7D4X - chain A; structure by X-ray diffraction, 1.60 A resolution.

Chain A:
Name: Dihydrofolate reductase
From: Escherichia coli (strain K12)
Notes: EC 1.5.1.3
Reference sequence: P0ABQ4 (DYR_ECOLI); residue numbers follow UniProt; this construct covers 1-159
Amino-acid sequence (159 residues; each row starts with the number of its first residue):
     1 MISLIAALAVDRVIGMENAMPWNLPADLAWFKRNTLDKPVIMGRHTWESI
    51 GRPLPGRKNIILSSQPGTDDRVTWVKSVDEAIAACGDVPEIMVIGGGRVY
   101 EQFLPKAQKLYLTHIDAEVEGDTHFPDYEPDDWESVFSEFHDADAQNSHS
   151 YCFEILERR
Construct notes: conflict Asp37 (Asn in P0ABQ4)
Swiss-Prot annotation at these positions:
  - binding site (substrate): Ile5, Asp27, Arg52, Arg57, Thr113
  - binding site (NADP(+)): Ala7, Val13 to Ala19, His45, Thr46, Ser63, Ser64, Lys76, Gly95 to Gln102
  - natural variant: Leu28 (L28R: In strain: B[RT500] isozyme 2), Trp30 (W30G: In strain: 1810), Glu154 (E154K: In strain: B[MB1428]; E154Q: In strain: 1810)
  - mutagenesis: Met16 (M16F/S: Increases catalytic rate about 2-fold; M16N: Increases catalytic rate about 2-fold. Increases catalytic rate about 7-fold; when associated with L-20; Y-42; F-92; A-85 and S-152), Met20 (M20I/V: Increases catalytic rate 2-fold; M20L: Increases catalytic rate 2.5-fold. Increases catalytic rate about 7-fold; when associated with N-16; Y-42; F-92; A-85 and S-152), Met42 (M42V: Increases catalytic rate almost 2-fold; M42Y: Increases catalytic rate almost 2-fold. Increases catalytic rate about 7-fold; when associated with N-16; L-20; A-85; F-92 and S-152), Cys85 (C85A: Decreases catalytic rate by one third. Increases catalytic rate about 7-fold; when associated with N-16; L-20; Y-42; F-92 and S-152), Met92 (M92F: No effect. Increases catalytic rate about 7-fold; when associated with N-16; L-20; Y-42; A-85 and S-152; M92L: No effect), Cys152 (C152S: Increases catalytic rate 1.5-fold. Increases catalytic rate about 7-fold; when associated with N-16; L-20; Y-42; A-85 and F-92)
Ligand contacts:
  - folic acid (FOL): Ile5, Ala6, Ala7, Met20, Asp27, Leu28, Trp30, Phe31, Lys32, Thr46, Ile50, Leu54, Arg57, Ile94, Tyr100, Thr113
  - NADP (NAP; NADP nicotinamide-adenine-dinucleotide phosphate): Ala6, Ala7, Ile14, Gly15, Met16, Asn18, Ala19, Trp22, Gly43, Arg44, His45, Thr46, Ser49, Leu62, Ser63, Ser64, Lys76, Ser77, Val78, Ile94, Gly95, Gly96, Gly97, Arg98, Val99, Tyr100, Gln102, Thr123
From the paper describing this entry:
  - catalytic residues: Met20 (proposed by the authors, not directly observed)

In short:
Ligands of chain A: folic acid and NADP. From UniProt: 5 substrate-binding residues, 21 NADP+-binding residues
and 6 mutagenesis sites. From the paper: the catalytic residue Met20.
Chain A is Dihydrofolate reductase (Escherichia coli (strain K12)); the structure, X-ray crystal Structure of
E.coli Dihydrofolate Reductase complexed with folate and NADP+ at pH7.0, was determined by X-ray diffraction
together with 7D3Z, 7D49, 7D4L and 7D6G from the same study.
